PDB entry 7D69 | electron microscopy, 3.57 A resolution | chains A and I of the 10 polymer chains in the assembly

== Chain A ==
Name: Histone H3
From: Giardia intestinalis
Reference sequence: V6TEE9 (V6TEE9_GIAIN); residues 0-145 here correspond to UniProt positions 44-189 (UniProt number = residue number + 44)
Sequence (149 residues; row label = number of the first residue in the row; numbers below 1 keep their minus sign (Gly-3 is residue -3)):
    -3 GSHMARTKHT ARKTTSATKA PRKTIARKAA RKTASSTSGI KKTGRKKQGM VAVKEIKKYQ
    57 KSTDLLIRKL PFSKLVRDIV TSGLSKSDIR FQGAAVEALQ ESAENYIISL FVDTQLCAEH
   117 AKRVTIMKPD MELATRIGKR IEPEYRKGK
Unresolved in the structure: -3 to 50, 141-145
Differences from the reference sequence: expression tag (-3 to -1)

== Chain I ==
Molecule: 601l DNA
From: synthetic construct
Sequence (145 nucleotides; numbered -6 to 138; the number before each row is that of its first residue; numbers below 1 keep their minus sign (DA-6 is residue -6)):
    -6 ATCACAATCC CGGTGCCGAG GCCGCTCAAT TGGTCGTAGA CAGCTCTAGC ACCGCTTAAA
    54 CGCACGTACG GAATCCGTAC GTGCGTTTAA GCGGTGCTAG AGCTGTCTAC GACCAATTGA
   114 GCGGCCTCGG CACCGGGATT GTGAT
Unresolved in the structure: -6 to 0, 126-138

== How chain A and chain I interact ==
Pairs across the interface - 15 pairs, chain A then chain I:
  Arg64(A) with DA52(I), sugar contact
  Arg73(A) with DC43(I), salt bridge to the phosphate
  Arg86(A) with DG42(I), hydrogen bond to the sugar; DC43(I), phosphate contact
  Phe87(A) with DG42(I), sugar contact; DC43(I), hydrogen bond to the phosphate
  Gln88(A) with DG42(I), phosphate contact
  Gly89(A) with DG42(I), hydrogen bond to the phosphate
  Arg119(A) with DG63(I), phosphate contact; DG64(I), salt bridge to the phosphate
  Val120(A) with DG63(I), hydrogen bond to the phosphate
  Thr121(A) with DC62(I), phosphate contact; DG63(I), hydrogen bond to the phosphate
  Met123(A) with DG63(I), phosphate contact; DG64(I), phosphate contact
Interface residues without a listed pair, chain A (11 interface residues in all): Ala90
Interface residues without a listed pair, chain I (8 interface residues in all): DA41, DA53

== Summary ==
11 residues of chain A and 8 residues of chain I are in contact, with 5 hydrogen bonds and 2 salt bridges.
Polar pairs include Arg86(A)-DG42(I), Phe87(A)-DC43(I) and Gly89(A)-DG42(I).
Here chain A is Histone H3 (Giardia intestinalis) and chain I is 601l DNA (synthetic construct). Entry 7D69
(Cryo-EM structure of the nucleosome containing Giardia histones) was determined by electron microscopy.
